Entry 8GXY (electron microscopy, 2.80 A resolution); this record covers chains C and E of the 12 polymer chains in the assembly.

Chain C:
Name: V-type ATP synthase alpha chain
Organism: Thermus thermophilus HB8
Notes: EC 7.1.2.2
UniProt: Q56403 (VATA_THET8); residues 1-578 here = UniProt positions 1-578
Sequence (578 residues; row label = number of the first residue in the row):
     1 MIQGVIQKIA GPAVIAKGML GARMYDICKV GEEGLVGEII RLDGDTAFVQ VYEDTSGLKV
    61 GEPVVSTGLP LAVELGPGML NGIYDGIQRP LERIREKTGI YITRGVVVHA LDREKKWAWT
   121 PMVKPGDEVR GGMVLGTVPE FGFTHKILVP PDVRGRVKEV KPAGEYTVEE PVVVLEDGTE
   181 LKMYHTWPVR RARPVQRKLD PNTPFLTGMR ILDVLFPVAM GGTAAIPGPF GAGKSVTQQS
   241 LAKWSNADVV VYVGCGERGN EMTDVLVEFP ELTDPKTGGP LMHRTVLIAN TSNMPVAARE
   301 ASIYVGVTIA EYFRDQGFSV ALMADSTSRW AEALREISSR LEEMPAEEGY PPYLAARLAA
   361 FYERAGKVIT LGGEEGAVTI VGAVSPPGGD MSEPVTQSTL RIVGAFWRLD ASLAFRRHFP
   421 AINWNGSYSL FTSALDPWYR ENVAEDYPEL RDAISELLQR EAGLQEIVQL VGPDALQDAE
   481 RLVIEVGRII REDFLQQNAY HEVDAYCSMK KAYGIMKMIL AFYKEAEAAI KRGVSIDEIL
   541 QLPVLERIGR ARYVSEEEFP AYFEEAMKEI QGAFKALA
Differences from the reference sequence: conflict A232 (Ser in Q56403), S235 (Thr in Q56403)
From the paper describing this entry:
  - binding site for sulfate ion: K234, S235

Chain E:
Name: V-type ATP synthase beta chain
Organism: Thermus thermophilus HB8
UniProt: Q56404 (VATB_THET8); numbering as in UniProt (aligned over 1-478)
Sequence (478 residues; each row starts with the number of its first residue):
     1 MDLLKKEYTG ITYISGPLLF VENAKDLAYG AIVDIKDGTG RVRGGQVIEV SEEYAVIQVF
    61 EETTGLDLAT TSVSLVEDVA RLGVSKEMLG RRFNGIGKPI DGLPPITPEK RLPITGLPLN
   121 PVARRKPEQF IQTGISTIDV MNTLVRGQKL PIFSGSGLPA NEIAAQIARQ ATVRPDLSGE
   181 GEKEEPFAVV FAAMGITQRE LSYFIQEFER TGALSRSVLF LNKADDPTIE RILTPRMALT
   241 VAEYLAFEHD YHVLVILTDM TNYCEALREI GAAREEIPGR RGYPGYMYTD LATIYERAGV
   301 VEGKKGSVTQ IPILSMPDDD RTHPIPDLTG YITEGQIQLS RELHRKGIYP PIDPLPSLSR
   361 LMNNGVGKGK TREDHKQVSD QLYSAYANGV DIRKLVAIIG EDALTENDRR YLQFADAFER
   421 FFINQGQQNR SIEESLQIAW ALLSMLPQGE LKRISKDHIG KYYGQKLEEI WGAPQALD
Unresolved in the structure: 1-2, 471-478
From the paper describing this entry:
  - binding site for sulfate ion: R360

How chain C and chain E interact:
Residue-residue contacts - 120 pairs, chain C then chain E:
  Q7(C) - S51(E)
  Q7(C) - E52(E)  hydrogen bond (backbone-backbone)
  K8(C) - V50(E)
  K8(C) - S51(E)
  I9(C) - Y29(E)  hydrophobic
  I9(C) - E49(E)
  I9(C) - V50(E)  hydrogen bond (backbone-backbone)
  A10(C) - E49(E)
  G11(C) - Y29(E)  hydrogen bond (backbone-side chain)
  K17(C) - E52(E)  salt bridge
  T55(C) - Y29(E)
  S56(C) - Y29(E)
  G57(C) - A28(E)
  G57(C) - Y29(E)  hydrogen bond (backbone-backbone)
  L58(C) - A28(E)
  L58(C) - Y29(E)  hydrogen bond (backbone-backbone)
  K59(C) - D26(E)
  K59(C) - A28(E)
  K59(C) - D78(E)  salt bridge
  V60(C) - K25(E)
  V60(C) - V50(E)
  V60(C) - S51(E)
  V60(C) - E52(E)
  I83(C) - V122(E)  hydrophobic
  L91(C) - N120(E)  hydrogen bond (backbone-side chain)
  L91(C) - P121(E)
  E92(C) - V122(E)
  I94(C) - N120(E)
  R95(C) - N120(E)
  R95(C) - V122(E)
  R95(C) - A123(E)
  I100(C) - L119(E)
  I100(C) - N120(E)  hydrogen bond (backbone-backbone)
  I100(C) - A123(E)  hydrophobic
  I100(C) - V301(E)  hydrophobic
  Y101(C) - L117(E)
  Y101(C) - P118(E)
  Y101(C) - L119(E)  hydrophobic
  Y101(C) - F247(E)
  I102(C) - L117(E)
  I102(C) - P118(E)  hydrogen bond (backbone-backbone)
  I102(C) - N120(E)
  G228(C) - Y331(E)  hydrogen bond (backbone-side chain)
  P229(C) - Y331(E)
  F230(C) - R321(E)
  F230(C) - P326(E)
  F230(C) - D327(E)
  F230(C) - G330(E)
  F230(C) - Y331(E)
  F230(C) - Q336(E)
  K234(C) - Y331(E)
  S235(C) - R360(E)  hydrogen bond
  G256(C) - Y288(E)  hydrogen bond (backbone-side chain)
  E257(C) - Y288(E)  hydrogen bond
  R258(C) - E296(E)
  R258(C) - G330(E)  hydrogen bond (side chain-backbone)
  R258(C) - Y331(E)  hydrogen bond (side chain-backbone)
  R258(C) - I332(E)  hydrogen bond (side chain-backbone)
  R258(C) - T333(E)  hydrogen bond (side chain-backbone)
  R258(C) - E334(E)
  R258(C) - R360(E)
  G259(C) - E296(E)
  N260(C) - R124(E)
  N260(C) - P127(E)
  N260(C) - K149(E)
  N260(C) - E334(E)  hydrogen bond
  E261(C) - R360(E)  salt bridge
  T263(C) - P121(E)
  T263(C) - R124(E)
  D264(C) - K126(E)
  L266(C) - P121(E)
  L266(C) - V122(E)  hydrophobic
  E268(C) - K126(E)  salt bridge
  S292(C) - Y288(E)
  S292(C) - T289(E)
  S292(C) - A292(E)
  S292(C) - E296(E)  hydrogen bond
  N293(C) - P118(E)
  N293(C) - E296(E)
  R299(C) - T289(E)  hydrogen bond
  R329(C) - Y288(E)
  R329(C) - Y331(E)
  E332(C) - Y288(E)
  R335(C) - I277(E)
  R335(C) - G285(E)  hydrogen bond (side chain-backbone)
  E336(C) - Y286(E)
  S339(C) - I277(E)  hydrogen bond (side chain-backbone)
  R340(C) - E49(E)  salt bridge
  E348(C) - R280(E)  salt bridge
  G349(C) - I277(E)
  S385(C) - Y331(E)
  P386(C) - Y331(E)  hydrogen bond (backbone-side chain)
  P387(C) - R280(E)
  P387(C) - D327(E)
  G388(C) - T322(E)
  G388(C) - D327(E)  hydrogen bond (backbone-side chain)
  D390(C) - R280(E)  salt bridge
  E393(C) - R280(E)  salt bridge
  F415(C) - R321(E)
  F415(C) - L355(E)
  R416(C) - A387(E)
  R416(C) - D391(E)
  R417(C) - P354(E)
  R417(C) - L355(E)  hydrogen bond (side chain-backbone)
  R417(C) - S357(E)  hydrogen bond (side chain-backbone)
  R417(C) - L358(E)
  R417(C) - Y383(E)  hydrogen bond
  R417(C) - R453(E)  hydrogen bond (backbone-side chain)
  Q469(C) - I398(E)
  L470(C) - I398(E)
  L470(C) - I399(E)
  P473(C) - L395(E)
  D474(C) - A403(E)
  R488(C) - K452(E)
  Q496(C) - R453(E)
  N498(C) - K376(E)
  Y500(C) - N363(E)
  R550(C) - L451(E)
  R550(C) - K452(E)
  R550(C) - I454(E)
Interface residues without a listed pair, chain C (82 interface residues in all): I6, T103, G231, M262, V267, T291, M294, V296, S338, E343, P345, V468, V471, G472, E492, D493, E546, Y553
Interface residues without a listed pair, chain E (74 interface residues in all): I48, R125, F153, E243, R274, E276, P278, G279, T293, E302, K304, G335, P356, G449, S455, K456

In short:
82 residues of chain C and 74 residues of chain E are in contact, with 27 hydrogen bonds and 8 salt bridges.
Polar pairs include K17(C)-E52(E), K59(C)-D78(E) and E261(C)-R360(E). From the paper: a binding site for
sulfate ion at K234(C), S235(C) and R360(E).
Here chain C is V-type ATP synthase alpha chain and chain E is V-type ATP synthase beta chain, both from
Thermus thermophilus HB8. Entry 8GXY (2 sulfate-bound V1EG of V/A-ATPase from Thermus thermophilus) was
determined by electron microscopy (same publication as 8GXU, 8GXW, 8GXX and 8GXZ).
